8TWG - chain B; structure by X-ray diffraction, 1.80 A resolution.

== Chain B ==
Protein: 6-hydroxynicotinate 3-monooxygenase
From: Legionella clemsonensis
Reference sequence: A0A222NYA8 (A0A222NYA8_9GAMM); residue numbers follow UniProt; this construct covers 1-387
Chain sequence (402 residues; each row starts with the number of its first residue; numbers below 1 keep their minus sign (Met-14 is residue -14)):
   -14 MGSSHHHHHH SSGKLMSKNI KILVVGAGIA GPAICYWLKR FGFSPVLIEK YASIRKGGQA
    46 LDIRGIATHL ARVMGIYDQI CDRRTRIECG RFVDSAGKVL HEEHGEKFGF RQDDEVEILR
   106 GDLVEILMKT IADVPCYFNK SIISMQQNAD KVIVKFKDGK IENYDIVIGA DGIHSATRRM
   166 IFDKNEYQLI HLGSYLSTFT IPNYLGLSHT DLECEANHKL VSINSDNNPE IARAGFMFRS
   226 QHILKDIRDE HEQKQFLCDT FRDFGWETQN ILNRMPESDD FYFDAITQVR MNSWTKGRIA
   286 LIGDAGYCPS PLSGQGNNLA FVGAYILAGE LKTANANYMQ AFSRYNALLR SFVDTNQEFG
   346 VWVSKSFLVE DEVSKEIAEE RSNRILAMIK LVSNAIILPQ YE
Unresolved in the structure: -14 to 2
Sequence notes: expression tag (-14 to 0)
Ligand contacts: FAD (flavin-adenine dinucleotide): Val10, Gly11, Ala12, Gly13, Ile14, Ala15, Ile33, Glu34, Lys35, Tyr36, Arg40, Gly42, Gly43, Gln44, Arg105, Lys125, Ala155, Asp156, Gly157, Ala161, Leu181, Thr183, Tyr267, Ile287, Gly288, Asp289, Ala290, Pro296, Gly301, Asn302, Ala305
Reported in the primary citation:
  - conformationally variable residues (loop rearrangement): Phe95
  - binding site for flavin-adenine dinucleotide: Leu181, Thr183

== Overview ==
Bound to chain B: flavin-adenine dinucleotide. From the paper: a binding site for flavin-adenine dinucleotide
at Leu181 and Thr183; conformational variability at Phe95.
Chain B is 6-hydroxynicotinate 3-monooxygenase (Legionella clemsonensis); the structure, Crystal structure of
tetracycline destructase Tet(56-2), was determined by X-ray diffraction, deposited together with 8TWF.
